PDB entry 7YFE | electron microscopy, 3.40 A resolution | chains I and J of the 25 polymer chains in the assembly

== Chain I (and J) ==
Molecule: Lambda-2 protein
Organism: Mammalian orthoreovirus 3
Notes: chain J of this document is another copy of the same molecule, construct and numbering; everything in this record applies to it too
Reference sequence: C9E871 (C9E871_9REOV); numbering as in UniProt (aligned over 1-1289)
Sequence (1289 residues; numbered 1 to 1289; the number before each row is that of its first residue):
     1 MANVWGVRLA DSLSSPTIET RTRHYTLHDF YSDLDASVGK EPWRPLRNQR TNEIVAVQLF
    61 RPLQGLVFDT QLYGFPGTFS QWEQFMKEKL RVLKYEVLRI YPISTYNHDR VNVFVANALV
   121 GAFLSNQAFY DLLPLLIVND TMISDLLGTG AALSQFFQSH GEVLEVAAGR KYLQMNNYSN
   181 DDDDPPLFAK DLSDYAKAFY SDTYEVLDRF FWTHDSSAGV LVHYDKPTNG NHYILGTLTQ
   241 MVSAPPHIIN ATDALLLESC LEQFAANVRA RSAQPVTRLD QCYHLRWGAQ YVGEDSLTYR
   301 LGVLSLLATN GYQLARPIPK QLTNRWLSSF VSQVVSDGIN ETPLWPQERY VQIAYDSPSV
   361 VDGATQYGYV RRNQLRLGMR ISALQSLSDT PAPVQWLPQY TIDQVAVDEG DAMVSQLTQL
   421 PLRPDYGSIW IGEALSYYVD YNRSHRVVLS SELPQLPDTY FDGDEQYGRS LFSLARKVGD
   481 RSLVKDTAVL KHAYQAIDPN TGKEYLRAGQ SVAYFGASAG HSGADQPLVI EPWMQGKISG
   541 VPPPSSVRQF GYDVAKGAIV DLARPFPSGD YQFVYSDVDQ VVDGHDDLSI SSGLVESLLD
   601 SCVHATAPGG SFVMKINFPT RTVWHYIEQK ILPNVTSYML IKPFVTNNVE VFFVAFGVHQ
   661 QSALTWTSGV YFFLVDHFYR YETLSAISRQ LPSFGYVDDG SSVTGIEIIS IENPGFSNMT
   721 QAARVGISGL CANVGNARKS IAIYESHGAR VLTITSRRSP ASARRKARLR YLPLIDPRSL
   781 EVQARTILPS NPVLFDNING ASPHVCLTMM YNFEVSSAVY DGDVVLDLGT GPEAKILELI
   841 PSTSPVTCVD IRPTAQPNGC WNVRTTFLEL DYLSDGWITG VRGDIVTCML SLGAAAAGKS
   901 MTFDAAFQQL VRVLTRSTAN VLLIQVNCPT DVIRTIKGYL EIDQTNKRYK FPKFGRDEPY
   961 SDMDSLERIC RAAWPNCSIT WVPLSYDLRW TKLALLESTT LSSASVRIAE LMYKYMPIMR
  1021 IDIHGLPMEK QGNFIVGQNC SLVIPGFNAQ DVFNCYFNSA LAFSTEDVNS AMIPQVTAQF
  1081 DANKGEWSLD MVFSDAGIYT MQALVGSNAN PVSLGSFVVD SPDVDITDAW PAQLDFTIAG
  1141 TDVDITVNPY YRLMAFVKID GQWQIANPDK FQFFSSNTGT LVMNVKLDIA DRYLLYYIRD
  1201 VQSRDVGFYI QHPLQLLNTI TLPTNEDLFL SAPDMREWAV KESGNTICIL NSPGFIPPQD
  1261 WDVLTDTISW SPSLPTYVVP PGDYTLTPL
Disordered / not traced: 1
Disulfide bonds: Cys-970/Cys-977

== How chain I and chain J interact ==
Residue-residue contacts (92):
  Ile-18(I) with Tyr-467(J), hydrophobic; Ser-693(J)
  Arg-21(I) with Tyr-696(J); Val-697(J), hydrogen bond (side chain-backbone); Asp-699(J), salt bridge; Ser-701(J), hydrogen bond
  Arg-23(I) with Pro-421(J); Val-697(J)
  His-28(I) with Ser-746(J); His-747(J)
  Tyr-31(I) with His-747(J)
  Ser-32(I) with His-747(J)
  Asp-35(I) with His-747(J), salt bridge
  Tyr-95(I) with Asp-182(J); Pro-245(J), hydrophobic; Pro-246(J), hydrophobic
  Arg-99(I) with Pro-246(J)
  Ile-103(I) with Glu-712(J); His-747(J)
  Ser-104(I) with Ser-336(J), hydrogen bond; Glu-712(J); Asn-713(J)
  Thr-105(I) with Asp-337(J), hydrogen bond; Glu-712(J)
  Asn-107(I) with Glu-712(J), hydrogen bond
  His-108(I) with Gln-416(J); Thr-418(J), hydrogen bond (side chain-backbone)
  Ser-272(I) with Ser-470(J)
  Ala-273(I) with Tyr-467(J), hydrophobic; Ser-470(J), hydrogen bond (backbone-side chain); Leu-471(J); Leu-474(J), hydrophobic; Ser-693(J); Phe-694(J)
  Pro-275(I) with Gly-695(J)
  Arg-380(I) with Val-581(J); Val-582(J); Asp-586(J)
  Ile-381(I) with Asp-586(J), hydrogen bond (backbone-side chain)
  Leu-387(I) with Ala-519(J); Asp-553(J)
  Ser-388(I) with His-521(J), hydrogen bond (side chain-backbone)
  Thr-390(I) with Ala-555(J)
  Pro-391(I) with Asp-525(J)
  Val-394(I) with Ala-555(J)
  Gln-395(I) with Gly-557(J); Ala-558(J); Ile-559(J), hydrogen bond (backbone-backbone)
  Trp-396(I) with Ile-559(J)
  Leu-397(I) with Ala-558(J), hydrophobic; Ile-559(J), hydrogen bond (backbone-backbone); Val-560(J), hydrophobic; Pro-567(J)
  Gln-399(I) with Asp-561(J), hydrogen bond (side chain-backbone); Arg-564(J); Pro-565(J); Phe-566(J)
  Ile-741(I) with Ile-559(J), hydrophobic
  Arg-778(I) with Tyr-552(J); Val-582(J); Asp-583(J), salt bridge
  Ser-779(I) with Tyr-552(J)
  Val-782(I) with Tyr-552(J), hydrophobic
  Gln-783(I) with Tyr-552(J), hydrogen bond (side chain-backbone)
  Arg-785(I) with Asp-553(J), hydrogen bond (side chain-backbone); Val-554(J), hydrogen bond (side chain-backbone); Ile-559(J)
  Pro-832(I) with Phe-566(J); Pro-567(J), hydrophobic; Ser-568(J)
  Glu-833(I) with Pro-567(J)
  Arg-852(I) with Ser-568(J), hydrogen bond (side chain-backbone); Gly-569(J); Asp-570(J); His-604(J)
  Pro-853(I) with His-604(J)
  Thr-854(I) with Pro-565(J)
  Lys-953(I) with Ser-545(J), hydrogen bond (backbone-side chain)
  Phe-954(I) with Ser-511(J), hydrogen bond (backbone-side chain); Gln-572(J)
  Gly-955(I) with Gly-509(J); Gln-572(J), hydrogen bond (backbone-side chain)
  Lys-1158(I) with Gln-1259(J), hydrogen bond (backbone-side chain)
  Arg-1192(I) with Asp-1260(J)
  Tyr-1193(I) with Gln-1259(J)
  Leu-1194(I) with Gln-1259(J)
  Leu-1195(I) with Gln-1259(J)
  Asn-1218(I) with Asp-1260(J), hydrogen bond
  Arg-1236(I) with Ile-1256(J)
  Lys-1241(I) with Asn-1245(J)
  Thr-1287(I) with Thr-1246(J)
  Pro-1288(I) with Ile-1247(J)
Interface residues without a listed pair, chain I (61 interface residues in all): Thr-20, Leu-98, Gln-274, Ser-386, Ile-851, Ala-855, Gly-898, Arg-956, Thr-1285
Interface residues without a listed pair, chain J (66 interface residues in all): Leu-417, Gln-419, Leu-422, Gln-466, Gly-520, Ala-605, Pro-608, Ser-710, Ala-749

== Summary ==
61 residues of chain I face 66 of chain J across their interface; the contacts include 21 hydrogen bonds and 3
salt bridges. Polar pairs include Arg-21(I)/Asp-699(J), Asp-35(I)/His-747(J) and Arg-778(I)/Asp-583(J).
Chain I and chain J are both Lambda-2 protein (Mammalian orthoreovirus 3); the structure, In situ structure of
polymerase complex of mammalian reovirus in virion, was determined by electron microscopy together with 7YED,
7YEV, 7YEZ and 7YF0 from the same study.
